Entry 8B0J (electron microscopy, 3.99 A resolution); this record covers chains A and N of the 7 polymer chains in the assembly.

== Chain A ==
Name: RNase adapter protein RapZ
From: Escherichia coli K-12
Reference sequence: P0A894 (RAPZ_ECOLI); residues 1-284 here = UniProt positions 1-284
Sequence (284 residues; each row starts with the number of its first residue):
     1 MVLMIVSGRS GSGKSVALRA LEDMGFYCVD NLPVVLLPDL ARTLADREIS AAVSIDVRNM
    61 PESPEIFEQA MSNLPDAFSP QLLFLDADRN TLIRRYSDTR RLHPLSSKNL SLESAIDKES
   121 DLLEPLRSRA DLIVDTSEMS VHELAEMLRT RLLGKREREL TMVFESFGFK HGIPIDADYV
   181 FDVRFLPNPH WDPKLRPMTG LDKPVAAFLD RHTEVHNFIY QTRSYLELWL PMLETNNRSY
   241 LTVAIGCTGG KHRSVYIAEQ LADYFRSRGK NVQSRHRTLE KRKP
Disordered / not traced: 97-110, 283-284
UniProt features mapped onto this chain:
  - region: R266 to P284 (RNA-binding)
  - binding site (ATP): G8 to S15
  - binding site (GTP): D56 to N59
  - modified residue: K251 (N6-acetyllysine)
  - mutagenesis: K270 (K270A: Lack of activity. Does not bind GlmY and GlmZ; when associated with A-281; A-282 and A-283), K281 (K281A: Lack of activity. Does not bind GlmY and GlmZ; when associated with A-270; A-282 and A-283), R282 (R282A: Lack of activity. Does not bind GlmY and GlmZ; when associated with A-270; A-281 and A-283), K283 (K283A: Lack of activity. Does not bind GlmY and GlmZ; when associated with A-270; A-281 and A-282)
Reported in the primary citation:
  - mutagenesis - T161A/Y240A/N271A/Q273A (2-fold), H190A: decreased binding to Ribonuclease E (chain N)
  - mutagenesis - K170A: decreased binding to GlmZ small RNA

== Chain N ==
Name: Ribonuclease E
From: Escherichia coli K-12
Notes: EC 3.1.26.12
Reference sequence: P21513 (RNE_ECOLI); aligned to UniProt positions 1-581 over residues 1-581 (the alignment contains insertions or deletions, so no single offset holds)
Sequence (581 residues; numbered 1 to 581; the number before each row is that of its first residue):
     1 MKRMLINATQ QEELRVALVD GQRLYDLDIE SPGHEQKKAN IYKGKITRIE PSLEAAFVDY
    61 GAERHGFLPL KEIAREYFPA NYSAHGRPNI KDVLREGQEV IVQIDKEERG NKGAALTTFI
   121 SLAGSYLVLM PNNPRAGGIS RRIEGDDRTE LKEALASLEL PEGMGLIVRT AGVGKSAEAL
   181 QWDLSFRLKH WEAIKKAAES RPAPFLIHQE SNVIVRAFRD YLRQDIGEIL IDNPKVLELA
   241 RQHIAALGRP DFSSKIKLYT GEIPLFSHYQ IESQIESAFQ REVRLPSGGS IVIDSTEALT
   301 AIDINSARAT RGGDIEETAF NTNLEAADEI ARQLRLRDLG GLIVICFIDM TPVRHQRAVE
   361 NRLREAVRQD RARIQISHIS RFGLLEMSRQ RLSPSLGESS HHVCPRCSGT GTVRDNESLS
   421 LSILRLIEEE ALKENTQEVH AIVPVPIASY LLNEKRSAVN AIETRQDGVR CVIVPNDQME
   481 TPHYHVLRVR KGEETPTLSY MLPKLHEEAM ALPSEEEFAE RKRPEQPALA TFAMPDVPPA
   541 PTPAEPAAPV VAPAPKAAPA TPAAPAGGEE TKPTEQPAPK A
Disordered / not traced: 6-14, 44-53, 67-146, 155-174, 191-212, 394-399, 490-496, 511-581
Sequence notes: conflict C346 (Asp in P21513)
UniProt features mapped onto this chain:
  - region: R169, T170 (Interaction with RNA 5'-terminal monophosphate), C404 to C407 (Required for zinc-mediated homotetramerization and catalytic activity)
  - binding site (Mg(2+)): D303
  - binding site (Zn(2+)): C404, C407
Reported in the primary citation:
  - mutagenesis - K106A/R109A, R141A/R142A/R169A, R357A/R364A: unchanged binding to RNase adapter protein RapZ (chain A)
  - binding site for GlmZ small RNA: R141, R357, R364

== Interface between chain A and chain N ==
Pairs across the interface (9; chain A residue first):
  T161(A) with G313(N); D314(N)
  Y240(A) with G312(N), hydrogen bond (side chain-backbone)
  R266(A) with E317(N), salt bridge
  N271(A) with D314(N); E317(N)
  V272(A) with D314(N); E317(N)
  Q273(A) with I315(N)
Also at the interface, not in a pair above, chain A (7 interface residues in all): E138
Also at the interface, not in a pair above, chain N (6 interface residues in all): R362
Interface features reported in the paper:
  - interface residues, chain A: T161(A), Y240(A), N271(A), Q273(A)
  - interface residues, chain N: R311(N)

== Overview ==
The interface between chain A and chain N involves 7 residues on one side and 6 on the other, with 1 hydrogen
bond and 1 salt bridge. Among the polar pairs are R266(A)-E317(N) and Y240(A)-G312(N). The paper reports a
binding site for GlmZ small RNA at R141(N), R357(N) and R364(N); T161A/Y240A/N271A/Q273A and H190A of chain A
reduce binding to Ribonuclease E (chain N); 6 substitutions were tested in all.
Chain A is RNase adapter protein RapZ and chain N is Ribonuclease E, both from Escherichia coli K-12; the
structure, CryoEM structure of bacterial RNaseE.RapZ.GlmZ complex central to the control of cell envelope
biogenesis, was determined by electron microscopy together with 8B0I from the same study.
